Entry 7RH2 (X-ray diffraction, 2.47 A resolution); this record covers chains B and D of the 4 polymer chains in the assembly.

[Chain B]
Name: ICSAT transcription factor
Source organism: Homo sapiens
UniProt: Q99419 (Q99419_HUMAN); residues 21-129 here correspond to UniProt positions 52-160 (UniProt number = residue number + 31)
Chain sequence (111 residues; row label = number of the first residue in the row):
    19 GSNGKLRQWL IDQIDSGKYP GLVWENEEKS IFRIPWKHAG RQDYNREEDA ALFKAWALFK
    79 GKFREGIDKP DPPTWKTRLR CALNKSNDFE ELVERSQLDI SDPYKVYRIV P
Disordered / not traced: 19-20
Differences from the reference sequence: expression tag (19-20); engineered mutation Arg-59 (Lys90 in Q99419)
Reported in the primary citation:
  - binding site for the 19-nt DNA strand: Arg-59
  - mutagenesis - K59R: increased binding to target DNA

[Chain D]
Molecule: 19-nt DNA strand
Sequence (19 nucleotides; numbered 1 to 19; the number before each row is that of its first residue):
     1 CAACTGAAAC CGAGAAAGC

[Chain B / chain D interface]
Pairs across the interface (15; chain B residue first):
  Trp-54(B) / DT5(D)  hydrogen bond to the phosphate
  Lys-55(B) / DC4(D)  phosphate contact
  His-56(B) / DA3(D)  phosphate contact
  His-56(B) / DC4(D)  sugar contact
  Ala-57(B) / DA3(D)  phosphate contact
  Ala-57(B) / DC4(D)  hydrogen bond to the phosphate
  Pro-91(B) / DA3(D)  phosphate contact
  Pro-91(B) / DC4(D)  phosphate contact
  Lys-94(B) / DC4(D)  salt bridge to the phosphate
  Lys-94(B) / DT5(D)  phosphate contact
  Thr-95(B) / DT5(D)  base contact
  Arg-98(B) / DT5(D)  salt bridge to the phosphate
  Arg-98(B) / DG6(D)  salt bridge to the phosphate
  Cys-99(B) / DA7(D)  base contact
  Asn-102(B) / DG6(D)  hydrogen bond to the phosphate
Interface residues without a listed pair, chain B (12 interface residues in all): Lys-103, Lys-123
Interface residues without a listed pair, chain D (6 interface residues in all): DA9

[In short]
12 residues of chain B face 6 of chain D across their interface, with 3 hydrogen bonds and 3 salt bridges.
Polar pairs include Trp-54(B)/DT5(D), Ala-57(B)/DC4(D) and Asn-102(B)/DG6(D). From the paper: a binding site
for the 19-nt DNA strand at Arg-59(B); K59R of chain B increases binding to target DNA.
Chain B is ICSAT transcription factor (Homo sapiens) and chain D is a 19-nt DNA strand; the structure, IRF4
Transcription factor mutant -K59R, was determined by X-ray diffraction.
